6YW1 - chains A and B; structure by X-ray diffraction, 1.46 A resolution.

[Chain A]
Name: Egl nine homolog 1
From: Homo sapiens
Notes: EC 1.14.11.29
Reference sequence: Q9GZT9 (EGLN1_HUMAN); residue numbers follow UniProt; this construct covers 181-407
Amino-acid sequence (233 residues; each row starts with the number of its first residue):
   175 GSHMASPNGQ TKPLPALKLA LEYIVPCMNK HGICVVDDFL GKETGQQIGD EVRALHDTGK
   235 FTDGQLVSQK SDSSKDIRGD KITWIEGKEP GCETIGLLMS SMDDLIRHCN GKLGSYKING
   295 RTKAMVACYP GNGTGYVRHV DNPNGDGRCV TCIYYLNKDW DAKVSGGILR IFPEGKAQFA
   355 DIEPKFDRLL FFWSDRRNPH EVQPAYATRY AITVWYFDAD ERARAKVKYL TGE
Unresolved in the structure: 175-185, 240-249, 405-407
Differences from the reference sequence: expression tag (175-180)
UniProt features mapped onto this chain:
  - region: Val241 to Ile251 (Beta(2)beta(3) 'finger-like' loop)
  - binding site (Fe cation): His313, Asp315, His374
  - binding site (2-oxoglutarate): Arg383
  - modified residue (S-nitrosocysteine): Cys201, Cys208, Cys302, Cys323, Cys326
  - natural variant: Pro317 (P317R: In ECYT3), Arg371 (R371H: In ECYT3)
  - mutagenesis: Cys201 (C201A: Little change in enzyme activity), Cys208 (C208A: Little change in enzyme activity), Arg252 (R252A: Reduced C-terminal ODD domain (CODD) hydroxylation of HIF1A), Asp254 (D254A/K: Reduced C-terminal ODD domain (CODD) hxdroxylation of HIF1A), Cys266 (C266A: Little change in enzyme activity), Cys283 (C283A: Little change in enzyme activity), Cys302 (C302A: Slight increase in enzyme activity), Tyr303 (Y303F: No effect), Cys323 (C323A: Little change in enzyme activity), Cys326 (C326A: Slight increase in enzyme activity), Arg383 (R383A: Reduces enzyme activity by 95%)
Bound ions: Mn2+: His313, Asp315, His374 (together with 2-oxoglutaric acid)
Ligand contacts:
  - 2-oxoglutaric acid (AKG): Arg252, Met299, Tyr303, Tyr310, His313, Asp315, Ile327, Tyr329, Leu343, His374, Val376, Arg383, Ala385, Trp389
  - bicarbonate ion (BCT): Arg312, Val314, Pro373

[Chain B]
Name: PHD2-SPECIFIC RaPID CYCLIC PEPTIDE 3C
Amino-acid sequence (14 residues; numbered 0 to 13; the number before each row is that of its first residue; numbering starts at 0):
     0 XYVWLTDTWV LSRT
Modified residues: 48V ({[(2R)-2,3-diamino-3-oxopropyl]sulfanyl}acetic acid) at position 0; Tyr1 (D-tyrosine; DTY)
Covalent attachments: covalent link 48V_0-Thr13

[How chain A and chain B interact]
Contacting residue pairs (38):
  Lys186(A) - Tyr1(B)
  Lys186(A) - Arg12(B)
  Pro187(A) - Tyr1(B)
  Pro187(A) - Arg12(B)
  Pro187(A) - Thr13(B)
  Leu188(A) - Tyr1(B)
  Leu188(A) - Arg12(B)  hydrogen bond (backbone-side chain)
  Pro189(A) - Arg12(B)
  Ala190(A) - Arg12(B)
  Leu193(A) - Arg12(B)
  Tyr197(A) - Trp3(B)
  Tyr197(A) - Trp8(B)  hydrogen bond (side chain-backbone)
  Tyr197(A) - Val9(B)  hydrogen bond (side chain-backbone)
  Tyr197(A) - Leu10(B)  hydrogen bond (side chain-backbone)
  Pro200(A) - Trp3(B)
  Cys201(A) - Trp3(B)
  Cys201(A) - Trp8(B)  hydrophobic
  Lys204(A) - Thr5(B)
  His205(A) - Thr5(B)  hydrogen bond (side chain-backbone)
  His205(A) - Asp6(B)
  His205(A) - Thr7(B)  hydrogen bond (side chain-backbone)
  His205(A) - Trp8(B)
  Ile207(A) - Trp8(B)
  Cys208(A) - Trp8(B)
  Val209(A) - Trp8(B)  hydrogen bond (backbone-backbone)
  Val209(A) - Val9(B)
  Val209(A) - Leu10(B)  hydrogen bond (backbone-backbone)
  Val210(A) - Leu10(B)
  Val210(A) - Arg12(B)
  Asp211(A) - Val9(B)
  Asp211(A) - Leu10(B)  hydrogen bond (backbone-backbone)
  Asp211(A) - Ser11(B)
  Asp211(A) - Arg12(B)  hydrogen bond (backbone-backbone)
  Asp212(A) - Ser11(B)  hydrogen bond
  Asp212(A) - Arg12(B)
  Asp212(A) - Thr13(B)
  Phe213(A) - Arg12(B)  hydrogen bond (backbone-side chain)
  Ala354(A) - Trp8(B)  hydrophobic
Interface residues without a listed pair, chain A (22 interface residues in all): Glu196, Ile356, Arg362
Interface residues without a listed pair, chain B (12 interface residues in all): 48V_0
From the paper, about this interface:
  - residue pairs: Lys186(A)-Tyr1(B) (hydrogen bond), Leu188(A)-Arg12(B) (hydrogen bond), Asp212(A)-Thr13(B), Asp212(A)-Ser11(B) (hydrogen bond), Phe213(A)-Arg12(B) (hydrogen bond)
  - interface residues, chain A: His205(A)

[Overview]
22 residues of chain A face 12 of chain B across their interface, with 12 hydrogen bonds. Polar pairs include
Leu188(A)-Arg12(B), Tyr197(A)-Trp8(B) and Tyr197(A)-Val9(B). The authors report hydrogen bonds between
Lys186(A) and Tyr1(B), Leu188(A) and Arg12(B) and Asp212(A) and Ser11(B) among others; a contact between
Asp212(A) and Thr13(B). From the paper: the interface residue His205(A).
Chain A is Egl nine homolog 1 (Homo sapiens) and chain B is PHD2-SPECIFIC RaPID CYCLIC PEPTIDE 3C; the
structure, HIF prolyl hydroxylase 2 (PHD2/ EGLN1) in complex with 2OG and RaPID-derived silent allosteric
cyclic peptide ..., was determined by X-ray diffraction together with 6YW2, 6YW3 and 6YW4 from the same study.
